Entry 4E7I (X-ray diffraction, 2.53 A resolution); this record covers chains A and C of the 4 polymer chains in the assembly.

== Chain A ==
Protein: Pro-Pol polyprotein
Source organism: Human spumaretrovirus
Notes: EC 2.7.7.49, 2.7.7.7, 3.1.26.4, 3.4.23.-
UniProt: P14350 (POL_FOAMV); residues 1-392 here correspond to UniProt positions 752-1143 (UniProt number = residue number + 751)
Chain sequence (395 residues; row label = number of the first residue in the row; numbers below 1 keep their minus sign (Gly-2 is residue -2)):
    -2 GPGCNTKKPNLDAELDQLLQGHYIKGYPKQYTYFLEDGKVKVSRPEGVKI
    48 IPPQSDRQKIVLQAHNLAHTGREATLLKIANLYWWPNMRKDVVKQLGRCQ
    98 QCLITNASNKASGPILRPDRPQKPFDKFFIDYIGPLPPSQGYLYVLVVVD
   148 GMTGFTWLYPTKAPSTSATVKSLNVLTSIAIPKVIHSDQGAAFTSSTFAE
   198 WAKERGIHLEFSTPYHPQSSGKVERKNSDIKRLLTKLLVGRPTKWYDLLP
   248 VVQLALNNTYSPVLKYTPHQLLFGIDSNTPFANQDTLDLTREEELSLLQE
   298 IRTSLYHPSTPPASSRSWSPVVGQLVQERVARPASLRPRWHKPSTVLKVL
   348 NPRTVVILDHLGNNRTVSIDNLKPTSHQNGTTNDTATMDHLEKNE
Unresolved in the structure: -2 to 7, 376-392
Differences from the reference sequence: expression tag (-2 to 0); variant Ser217 (Gly968 in P14350), Gly218 (Ser969 in P14350)
Curated features (UniProtKB/Swiss-Prot):
  - binding site (Mg(2+)): Asp123, Asp185
Bound ions: Zn2+: His62, His66, Cys96, Cys99; Mn2+ site 1: Asp128, Asp185 (shared with 1 residue of chain D); Mn2+ site 2: Asp128, Glu221 (shared with 2 residues of chain D)
Small-molecule neighbours: hexane-1,6-diol (HEZ): Val172, Ser175, Ile176
From the paper describing this entry:
  - binding site for the 19-nt DNA strand: Gln186, Tyr212, Pro214
  - Mn2+ coordination: Asp128, Asp185, Glu221
  - catalytic residues: Asp128, Asp185, Glu221

== Chain C ==
Molecule: 19-nt DNA strand
Sequence (19 nucleotides; row label = number of the first residue in the row):
     1 ATTGTCATGGAATTTCGCA

== Chain A / chain C interface ==
Pairs across the interface (44; chain A residue first):
  Ile112(A) - DG4(C)  phosphate contact
  Ile112(A) - DT5(C)  base contact
  Leu113(A) - DT3(C)  base contact
  Leu113(A) - DG4(C)  hydrogen bond to the phosphate
  Arg114(A) - DG4(C)  sugar contact
  Arg114(A) - DT5(C)  salt bridge to the phosphate
  Pro115(A) - DT3(C)  base contact
  Pro115(A) - DG4(C)  phosphate contact
  Pro115(A) - DT5(C)  phosphate contact
  Lys124(A) - DT3(C)  base contact
  His183(A) - DT3(C)  salt bridge to the phosphate
  Glu207(A) - DT2(C)  phosphate contact
  Glu207(A) - DT3(C)  base contact
  Phe208(A) - DT2(C)  sugar contact
  Phe208(A) - DT3(C)  phosphate contact
  Ser209(A) - DT3(C)  phosphate contact
  Thr210(A) - DT2(C)  phosphate contact
  Thr210(A) - DT3(C)  hydrogen bond to the phosphate
  His213(A) - DG4(C)  salt bridge to the phosphate
  Gln215(A) - DG4(C)  sugar contact
  Ser216(A) - DT3(C)  hydrogen bond to the phosphate
  Gly218(A) - DG4(C)  hydrogen bond to the base
  Gly218(A) - DT5(C)  sugar contact
  Lys219(A) - DT5(C)  sugar contact
  Lys219(A) - DC6(C)  salt bridge to the phosphate
  Arg222(A) - DG4(C)  base contact
  Arg222(A) - DT5(C)  hydrogen bond to the base
  Arg222(A) - DC6(C)  hydrogen bond to the base
  Arg222(A) - DA7(C)  hydrogen bond to the sugar
  Asp226(A) - DA7(C)  sugar contact
  Arg229(A) - DA7(C)  hydrogen bond to the phosphate
  Arg229(A) - DT8(C)  salt bridge to the phosphate
  Ser258(A) - DA7(C)  hydrogen bond to the phosphate
  Pro259(A) - DA7(C)  phosphate contact
  Pro259(A) - DT8(C)  base contact
  Lys345(A) - DA1(C)  base contact
  Leu347(A) - DA1(C)  base contact
  Leu347(A) - DT2(C)  base contact
  Asn348(A) - DT2(C)  hydrogen bond to the base
  Asn348(A) - DT3(C)  hydrogen bond to the sugar
  Arg350(A) - DG4(C)  salt bridge to the phosphate
  Thr351(A) - DT3(C)  sugar contact
  Val353(A) - DA1(C)  base contact
  Thr363(A) - DA1(C)  sugar contact
Other interface residues (no listed pair), chain A (31 interface residues in all): Arg117, His205, Glu221, Lys233

== In short ==
31 residues of chain A face 8 of chain C across their interface, with 11 hydrogen bonds and 6 salt bridges.
Polar contacts include Gly218(A)-DG4(C), Arg222(A)-DT5(C) and Arg222(A)-DC6(C). Ligands of chain A:
hexane-1,6-diol. The paper reports catalytic residues Asp128(A), Asp185(A) and Glu221(A); a binding site for
the 19-nt DNA strand at Gln186(A), Tyr212(A) and Pro214(A).
Chain A is Pro-Pol polyprotein (Human spumaretrovirus) and chain C is a 19-nt DNA strand; the structure, PFV
intasome freeze-trapped prior to 3'-processing, Mn-bound form (UI-Mn), was determined by X-ray diffraction
together with 4E7H, 4E7J, 4E7K and 4E7L from the same study.
